PDB entry 8XAW | electron microscopy, 2.73 A resolution | chains D and T of the 20 polymer chains in the assembly

# Chain D
Name: ATP-binding protein
Organism: Escherichia coli
Reference sequence: A0A9X9SUP5 (A0A9X9SUP5_ECOLX); numbering as in UniProt (aligned over 1-571)
Sequence (571 residues; numbered 1 to 571; the number before each row is that of its first residue):
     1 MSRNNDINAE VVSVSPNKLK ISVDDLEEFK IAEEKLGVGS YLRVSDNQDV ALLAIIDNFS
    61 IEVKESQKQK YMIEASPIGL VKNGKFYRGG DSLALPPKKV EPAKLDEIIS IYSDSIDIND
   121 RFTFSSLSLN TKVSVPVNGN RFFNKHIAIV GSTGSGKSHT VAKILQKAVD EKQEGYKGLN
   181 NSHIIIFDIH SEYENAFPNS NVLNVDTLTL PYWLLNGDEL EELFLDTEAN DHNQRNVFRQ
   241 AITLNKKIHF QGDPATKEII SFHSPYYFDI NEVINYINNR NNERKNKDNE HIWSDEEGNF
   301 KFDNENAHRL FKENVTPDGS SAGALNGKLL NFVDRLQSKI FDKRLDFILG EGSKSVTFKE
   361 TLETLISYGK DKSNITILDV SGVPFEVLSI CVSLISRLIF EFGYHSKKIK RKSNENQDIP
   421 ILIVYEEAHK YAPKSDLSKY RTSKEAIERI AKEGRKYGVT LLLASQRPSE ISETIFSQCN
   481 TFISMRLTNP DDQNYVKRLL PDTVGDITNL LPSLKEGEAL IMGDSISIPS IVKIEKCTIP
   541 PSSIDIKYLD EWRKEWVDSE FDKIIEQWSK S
Not modelled in the structure: 1-4, 502-505
Ion coordination: Mg2+: Ser158 (together with AMP-PNP)
Ligand contacts: AMP-PNP (ANP; phosphoaminophosphonic acid-adenylate ester): Ser152, Thr153, Gly154, Ser155, Gly156, Lys157, Ser158, His159, Glu427, Gln466, Glu516, Gly517, Ile534, Glu535, Lys536, Ser543
What the authors report for this chain:
  - binding site for AMP-PNP: Lys157, Arg455, Lys456
  - mutagenesis - K157A: decreased growth in response to phage lambda

# Chain T
Molecule: S20dna2
Organism: Escherichia coli
Sequence (59 nucleotides; each row starts with the number of its first residue; numbers below 1 keep their minus sign (DC-45 is residue -45)):
   -45 CGGCGGATCC GTCAGTCCAG TTGAGGAATG TAAGAGGTGA CTGTCAACGC GCATGGATC
Not modelled in the structure: -45 to 0

# How chain D and chain T interact
Residue-residue contacts (8; chain D residue first):
  Asn230(D) - DC13(T)  base contact
  Arg284(D) - DA7(T)  salt bridge to the phosphate
  Lys287(D) - DG5(T)  hydrogen bond to the phosphate
  Lys287(D) - DC6(T)  salt bridge to the phosphate
  Ser320(D) - DC6(T)  phosphate contact
  Ser321(D) - DC6(T)  phosphate contact
  Ser321(D) - DA7(T)  hydrogen bond to the phosphate
  Ala322(D) - DA7(T)  hydrogen bond to the phosphate

# In short
6 residues of chain D and 4 residues of chain T are in contact, with 3 hydrogen bonds and 2 salt bridges.
Among the polar pairs are Lys287(D)-DG5(T), Ser321(D)-DA7(T) and Ala322(D)-DA7(T). The paper reports a binding
site for AMP-PNP at Lys157(D), Arg455(D) and Lys456(D); K157A of chain D reduces growth in response to phage
lambda.
Here chain D is ATP-binding protein and chain T is S20dna2, both from Escherichia coli. Entry 8XAW (Cryo-EM
structure of an anti-phage defense complex bound to AMPPNP and DNA at state 1) was determined by electron
microscopy together with 8XAU, 8XAV, 8XAX and 8XAY from the same study.
